Entry 5L5E (X-ray diffraction, 2.90 A resolution); this record covers chains L and M of the 28 polymer chains in the assembly.

# Chain L
Name: Proteasome subunit beta type-6, Proteasome subunit beta type-1
From: Saccharomyces cerevisiae (strain ATCC 204508 / S288c)
Notes: EC 3.4.25.1
Reference sequence: chimeric construct of P23724, P20618: residues 1-96 from P23724 (PSB6_YEAST) positions 20-115 (UniProt number = residue number + 19); residues 97-111 from P20618 positions 124-138 (UniProt number = residue number + 27); residues 112-117 from P23724 (PSB6_YEAST) positions 131-136 (UniProt number = residue number + 19); residues 118-133 from P20618 positions 145-160 (UniProt number = residue number + 27); residues 134-222 from P23724 (PSB6_YEAST) positions 153-241 (UniProt number = residue number + 19)
Chain sequence (222 residues; row label = number of the first residue in the row):
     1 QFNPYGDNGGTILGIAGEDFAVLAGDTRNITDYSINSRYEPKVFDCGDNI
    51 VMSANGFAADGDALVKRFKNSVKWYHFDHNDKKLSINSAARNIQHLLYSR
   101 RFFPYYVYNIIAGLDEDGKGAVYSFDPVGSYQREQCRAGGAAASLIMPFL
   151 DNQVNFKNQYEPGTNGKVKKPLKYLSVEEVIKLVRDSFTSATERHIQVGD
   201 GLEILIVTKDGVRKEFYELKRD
Small-molecule neighbours: CARFILZOMIB, bound form (3BV; N-{(2S)-2-[(morpholin-4-ylacetyl)amino]-4-phenylbutanoyl}-L-leucyl-N-[(2R,3S,4S)-1,3-dihydroxy-2,6-dimethylheptan-4-yl]-L-phenylalaninamide): Pro104, Tyr106, Asp126, Pro127, Val128
UniProt features mapped onto this chain:
  - modified residue: Tyr123 (Phosphotyrosine)

# Chain M
Name: Proteasome subunit beta type-7
From: Saccharomyces cerevisiae (strain ATCC 204508 / S288c)
Notes: EC 3.4.25.1
Reference sequence: P30657 (PSB7_YEAST); residues -12 to 233 here correspond to UniProt positions 21-266 (UniProt number = residue number + 33)
Chain sequence (246 residues; each row starts with the number of its first residue; numbers below 1 keep their minus sign (Thr-12 is residue -12)):
   -12 TQIANAGASPMVNTQQPIVTGTSVISMKYDNGVIIAADNLGSYGSLLRFN
    38 GVERLIPVGDNTVVGISGDISDMQHIERLLKDLVTENAYDNPLADAEEAL
    88 EPSYIFEYLATVMYQRRSKMNPLWNAIIVAGVQSNGDQFLRYVNLLGVTY
   138 SSPTLATGFGAHMANPLLRKVVDRESDIPKTTVQVAEEAIVNAMRVLYYR
   188 DARSSRNFSLAIIDKNTGLTFKKNLQVENMKWDFAKDIKGYGTQKI
Unresolved in the structure: -12 to 0

# Interface between chain L and chain M
Contacting residue pairs - 39 pairs, chain L then chain M:
  Gln1(L) - Thr1(M)  hydrogen bond
  Phe2(L) - Thr1(M)
  Phe2(L) - Arg104(M)
  Phe2(L) - Pro109(M)  hydrophobic
  Phe2(L) - Leu132(M)  hydrophobic
  Phe2(L) - Leu133(M)  hydrophobic
  Asn3(L) - Leu133(M)
  Pro4(L) - Arg104(M)  hydrogen bond (backbone-side chain)
  Pro4(L) - Met107(M)  hydrophobic
  Pro4(L) - Leu133(M)
  Asn8(L) - Val135(M)
  Asn29(L) - Tyr137(M)
  Ser34(L) - His149(M)  hydrogen bond
  Ile35(L) - Arg156(M)  hydrogen bond (backbone-side chain)
  Asn36(L) - Tyr137(M)  hydrogen bond
  Asn36(L) - Ser139(M)
  Asn36(L) - Arg156(M)
  Ser37(L) - Ser138(M)  hydrogen bond (side chain-backbone)
  Glu40(L) - Arg128(M)  salt bridge
  Glu40(L) - Tyr137(M)
  Glu40(L) - Ser138(M)  hydrogen bond (side chain-backbone)
  Phe57(L) - Arg104(M)
  Phe57(L) - Leu133(M)
  Phe57(L) - Val135(M)  hydrophobic
  Ala59(L) - Tyr101(M)
  Ala59(L) - Leu133(M)
  Ala59(L) - Gly134(M)
  Ala59(L) - Val135(M)
  Asp60(L) - Tyr101(M)  hydrogen bond
  Asp60(L) - Arg104(M)  salt bridge
  Asp62(L) - Thr136(M)  hydrogen bond
  Ala63(L) - Tyr101(M)
  Lys66(L) - Glu94(M)  salt bridge
  Arg100(L) - Tyr101(M)
  Phe103(L) - Ser105(M)
  Tyr105(L) - Tyr101(M)
  Glu218(L) - Arg161(M)  salt bridge
  Arg221(L) - Asp160(M)  salt bridge
  Arg221(L) - Arg161(M)
Interface residues without a listed pair, chain L (25 interface residues in all): Tyr5, Arg38, Tyr39
Interface residues without a listed pair, chain M (22 interface residues in all): Trp111, Leu142

# In short
Chain L and chain M form an interface of 25 and 22 residues respectively; the contacts include 9 hydrogen
bonds and 5 salt bridges. Polar contacts include Glu40(L)-Arg128(M), Asp60(L)-Arg104(M) and Lys66(L)-Glu94(M).
Ligands of chain L: CARFILZOMIB, bound form.
Here chain L is Proteasome subunit beta type-6, Proteasome subunit beta type-1 and chain M is Proteasome
subunit beta type-7, both from Saccharomyces cerevisiae (strain ATCC 204508 / S288c). Entry 5L5E (Yeast 20S
proteasome with human beta5i (1-138) and human beta6 (97-111; 118-133) in complex with carfilzomib) was
determined by X-ray diffraction together with 5L52, 5L54, 5L55, 5L5A, 5L5B, 5L5D and 30 further entries from
the same study.
